PDB entry 4J4H | X-ray diffraction, 1.80 A resolution | chain A

# Chain A
Name: PylD
Organism: Methanosarcina barkeri
Notes: EC 1.4.1.-
UniProt: Q46E80 (Q46E80_METBF); residues 1-259 here correspond to UniProt positions 5-263 (UniProt number = residue number + 4)
Amino-acid sequence (259 residues; row label = number of the first residue in the row):
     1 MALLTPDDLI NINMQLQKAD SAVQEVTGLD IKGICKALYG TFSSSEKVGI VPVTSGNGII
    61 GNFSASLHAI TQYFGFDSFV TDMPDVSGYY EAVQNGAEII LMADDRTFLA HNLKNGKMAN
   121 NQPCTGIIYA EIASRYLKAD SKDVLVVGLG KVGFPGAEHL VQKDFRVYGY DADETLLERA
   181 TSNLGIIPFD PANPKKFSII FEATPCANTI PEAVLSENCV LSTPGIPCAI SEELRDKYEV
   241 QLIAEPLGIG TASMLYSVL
Metal / ion sites: Mg2+: Y129, E245 (together with NADH); Na+: E202, T204, C206, P227
Residues lining bound ligands:
  - pyrroline-carboxy-lysine (1J1; N~6~-[(2R)-3,4-dihydro-2H-pyrrol-2-ylcarbonyl]-L-lysine): A2, L3, L4, V51, P52, V53, G58, I59, I60, F63, A103, D104, D105, F108, N121, P246, L247
  - NADH (NAI; 1,4-dihydronicotinamide adenine dinucleotide): A2, N121, Q122, T125, Y129, V147, G148, L149, G150, K151, V152, G153, Y170, D171, A172, D173, L176, A203, T204, P205, C206, T209, P224, G225, I226, E245, P246, L247, G250
Curated features (UniProtKB/Swiss-Prot):
  - binding site (L-pyrrolysine): L4, V53, I60, A103
  - binding site (NAD(+)): K151, V152, D171, C206, P224, I226, E245

# Summary
Bound to chain A: NADH and pyrroline-carboxy-lysine. The Mg2+ site is built by Y129 and E245. E202, T204, C206
and P227 form the Na+ site. Curated annotation (UniProt) lists 4 L-pyrrolysine-binding residues and 7
NAD+-binding residues.
Chain A is PylD (Methanosarcina barkeri); the structure, PylD in complex with pyrroline-carboxy-lysine and
NADH, was determined by X-ray diffraction, deposited together with 4J43, 4J49 and 4J4B.
